PDB entry 8XOO | electron microscopy, 1.84 A resolution | chains M and T of the 21 polymer chains in the assembly

[Chain M]
Name: ATP-dependent Clp protease proteolytic subunit
Organism: Streptomyces hawaiiensis
Notes: EC 3.4.21.92
UniProtKB: A0A5B9BIX9 (A0A5B9BIX9_9ACTN); residue numbers follow UniProt; this construct covers 50-235
Sequence (207 residues; row label = number of the first residue in the row):
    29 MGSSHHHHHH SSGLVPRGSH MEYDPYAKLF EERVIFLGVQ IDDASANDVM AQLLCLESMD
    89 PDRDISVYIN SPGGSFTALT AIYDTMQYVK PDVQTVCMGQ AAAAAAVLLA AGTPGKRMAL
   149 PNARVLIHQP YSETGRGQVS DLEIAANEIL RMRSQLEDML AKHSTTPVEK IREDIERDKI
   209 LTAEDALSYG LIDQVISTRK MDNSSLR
Unresolved in the structure: 29-51, 229-235
Differences from the reference sequence: initiating methionine (29); expression tag (30-49); engineered mutation A131 (Ser in A0A5B9BIX9)
Reported in the primary citation:
  - mutagenesis - S131A: decreased catalytic activity

[Chain T]
Name: NDP-hexose 4-ketoreductase
Organism: Streptomyces hawaiiensis
UniProtKB: A0A6G5RIJ6 (A0A6G5RIJ6_9ACTN); residues 157-816 here = UniProt positions 157-816
Sequence (696 residues; row label = number of the first residue in the row):
   121 MGSSHHHHHH SSGLVPRGSH MASMTGGQQM GRGSEFAEGT PSTSLVLDQF GRNLTQAARE
   181 SKLDPVIGRE KEIERVMQVL SRRTKNNPVL IGEPGVGKTA VVEGLAQAIV KGEVPETLKD
   241 KHLYTLDLGA LVAGSRYRGD FEERLKKVLK EIRTRGDIIL FIDALHTLVG AGAAEGAIDA
   301 ASILKPMLAR GELQTIGATT LDEYRKHLEK DAALERRFQP IQVAEPSLPH TIEILKGLRD
   361 RYEAHHRVSI TDEALVQAAT LADRYISDRF LPDKAIDLID EAGSRMRIRR MTAPPDLREF
   421 DEKIAGVRRD KESAIDSQDA EKAASLRDKE KQLLAAKAKR EKEWKAGDMD VVAEVDGELI
   481 AEVLATATGI PVFKLTEEES SRLLRMEDEL HKRVIGQVDA VKALSKAIRR TRAGLKDPKR
   541 PGGSFIFAGP SGVGKTELSK ALAEFLFGDE DALISLDMSE FSEKHTVSRL FGSPPGYVGY
   601 EEGGQLTEKV RRKPFSVVLF DAVEKAHPDI FNSLLQILED GRLTDSQGRV VDFKNTVIIM
   661 TTNLGTRDIS KGFNLGFAAQ GDTKSNYERM KNKVSDELKQ HFRPEFLNRV DDVVVFPQLS
   721 QADILKIVDL MIDKVDERLK DRDMGIELSS SAKELLSKKG YDPVLGARPL RRTIQREIED
   781 SLSEKILFGE LRPGHIVVVD TEGEGETKTF TFRGEE
Unresolved in the structure: 121-163, 411-471
Differences from the reference sequence: initiating methionine (121); expression tag (122-156); engineered mutation A284 (Glu in A0A6G5RIJ6), A440 (Phe in A0A6G5RIJ6), A622 (Glu in A0A6G5RIJ6)
Residues lining bound ligands:
  - ADP (adenosine-5'-diphosphate): D184, P185, V186, I187, R189, E213, P214, G215, V216, G217, K218, T219, A220, H350, I354, L358, D393
  - ATP (adenosine-5'-triphosphate): R513, V514, I515, Q517, P550, S551, G552, V553, G554, K555, T556, E557, D621, L719, I727, A767, R768
Reported in the primary citation:
  - binding site for casein: Y257, Y597
  - binding site for ADP: R336

[How chain M and chain T interact]
Pairs across the interface (18; chain M residue first):
  K56(M) - L675(T)
  L57(M) - L675(T)  hydrophobic
  E60(M) - N674(T)  hydrogen bond
  E60(M) - L675(T)
  R91(M) - N674(T)
  Y96(M) - G676(T)
  Y96(M) - F677(T)
  Q122(M) - F677(T)
  V124(M) - F677(T)  hydrophobic
  M126(M) - F677(T)  hydrophobic
  M146(M) - A678(T)
  M146(M) - A679(T)  hydrophobic
  Q222(M) - A679(T)
  Q222(M) - Q680(T)
  I224(M) - A678(T)
  R227(M) - F673(T)
  R227(M) - N674(T)
  R227(M) - G676(T)  hydrogen bond (side chain-backbone)
Also at the interface, not in a pair above, chain M (13 interface residues in all): L148

[Summary]
The interface between chain M and chain T involves 13 residues on one side and 8 on the other; the contacts
include 2 hydrogen bonds. Polar contacts include E60(M)-N674(T) and R227(M)-G676(T). Bound to chain T: ADP and
ATP. From the paper: a binding site for casein at Y257(T) and Y597(T); S131A of chain M reduces catalytic
activity.
Chain M is ATP-dependent Clp protease proteolytic subunit and chain T is NDP-hexose 4-ketoreductase, both from
Streptomyces hawaiiensis; the structure, Cryo-EM structure of the ClpC1:ClpP1P2 degradation complex in
Streptomyces hawaiiensis, was determined by electron microscopy together with 8XN4, 8XON and 8XOP from the
same study.
